PDB entry 4BSA | X-ray diffraction, 2.30 A resolution | chains A and B

[Chain A]
Molecule: Hemagglutinin
Source organism: Influenza virus A/ANHUI/1/2013 (H7N9)
Notes: fragment: ha1 of trypsin released ectodomain, residues 19-339
Reference sequence: M4YV75 (M4YV75_9INFA); residues 1-321 here correspond to UniProt positions 19-339 (UniProt number = residue number + 18)
Sequence (321 residues; each row starts with the number of its first residue):
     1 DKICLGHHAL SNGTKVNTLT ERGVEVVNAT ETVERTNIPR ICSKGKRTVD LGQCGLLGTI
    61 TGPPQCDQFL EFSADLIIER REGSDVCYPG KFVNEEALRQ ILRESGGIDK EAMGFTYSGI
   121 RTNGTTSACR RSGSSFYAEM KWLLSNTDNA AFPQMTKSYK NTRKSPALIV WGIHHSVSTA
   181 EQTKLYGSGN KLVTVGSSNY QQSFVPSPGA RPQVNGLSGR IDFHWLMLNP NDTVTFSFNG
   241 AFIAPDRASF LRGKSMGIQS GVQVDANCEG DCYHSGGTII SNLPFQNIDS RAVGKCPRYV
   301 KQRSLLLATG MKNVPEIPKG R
Disordered / not traced: 318-321
Disulfide bonds: Cys-42/Cys-268, Cys-54/Cys-66, Cys-87/Cys-129, Cys-272/Cys-296
Covalent attachments: N-acetylglucosamine (NAG) linked to Asn-12, Asn-28, Asn-123, Asn-231

[Chain B]
Molecule: Hemagglutinin
Source organism: Influenza virus A/ANHUI/1/2013 (H7N9)
Notes: fragment: ha2 of trypsin released ectodomain, residues 340-516
Reference sequence: M4YV75 (M4YV75_9INFA); residues 1-177 here correspond to UniProt positions 340-516 (UniProt number = residue number + 339)
Sequence (177 residues; numbered 1 to 177; the number before each row is that of its first residue):
     1 GLFGAIAGFI ENGWEGLIDG WYGFRHQNAQ GEGTAADYKS TQSAIDQITG KLNRLIEKTN
    61 QQFELIDNEF NEVEKQIGNV INWTRDSITE VWSYNAELLV AMENQHTIDL ADSEMDKLYE
   121 RVKRQLRENA EEDGTGCFEI FHKCDDDCMA SIRNNTYDHS KYREEAMQNR IQIDPVK
Disordered / not traced: 171-177
Disulfide bonds: Cys-144/Cys-148
Covalent attachments: N-acetylglucosamine (NAG) linked to Asn-82

[How chain A and chain B interact]
Inter-chain disulfides: Cys-4(A)/Cys-137(B)
Contacting residue pairs (140; chain A residue first):
  Asp-1(A) with Gln-27(B), hydrogen bond (backbone-backbone); Asn-28(B); Glu-139(B); Ile-140(B), hydrogen bond (backbone-backbone)
  Lys-2(A) with His-26(B); Gln-27(B), hydrogen bond (backbone-backbone); Phe-138(B); Met-149(B)
  Ile-3(A) with Arg-25(B); Cys-137(B); Phe-138(B), hydrogen bond (backbone-backbone); Ile-140(B), hydrophobic; Ile-152(B), hydrophobic
  Cys-4(A) with Trp-14(B); Gly-23(B); Phe-24(B); Arg-25(B), hydrogen bond (backbone-backbone); Gly-136(B); Cys-137(B), disulfide
  Leu-5(A) with Trp-14(B); Gly-23(B); Phe-24(B), hydrophobic; Met-115(B), hydrophobic; Leu-118(B), hydrophobic; Gly-136(B), hydrogen bond (backbone-backbone)
  Gly-6(A) with Trp-14(B); Tyr-22(B); Gly-23(B), hydrogen bond (backbone-backbone); Met-115(B)
  His-7(A) with Ile-6(B); Asn-12(B); Gly-13(B); Trp-14(B), hydrogen bond (backbone-backbone); Leu-17(B); Trp-21(B); Met-115(B)
  His-8(A) with Trp-14(B); Leu-17(B); Gly-20(B); Trp-21(B), hydrogen bond (backbone-backbone)
  Ala-9(A) with Gly-13(B); Trp-14(B), hydrogen bond (backbone-backbone); Glu-15(B)
  Ser-11(A) with Glu-15(B)
  Val-16(A) with Asn-104(B)
  Asn-17(A) with Ala-101(B); Asn-104(B), hydrogen bond (backbone-side chain)
  Thr-18(A) with Ala-101(B); Asn-104(B); Gln-105(B), hydrogen bond; Ile-108(B)
  Leu-19(A) with Ala-101(B); Met-102(B); Gln-105(B), hydrogen bond (backbone-side chain)
  Thr-20(A) with Gln-105(B), hydrogen bond (backbone-side chain)
  Thr-30(A) with Leu-52(B)
  Thr-32(A) with Val-100(B)
  Glu-79(A) with Phe-70(B)
  Arg-80(A) with Phe-70(B)
  Arg-81(A) with Phe-70(B)
  Glu-96(A) with Asn-68(B), hydrogen bond; Val-73(B)
  Arg-99(A) with Asn-71(B)
  Gln-100(A) with Leu-65(B); Ile-66(B), hydrogen bond (side chain-backbone)
  Arg-103(A) with Leu-65(B)
  Met-256(A) with Gln-62(B); Phe-63(B)
  Gly-257(A) with Leu-65(B)
  Gln-259(A) with Asn-68(B), hydrogen bond; Glu-69(B), hydrogen bond (side chain-backbone); Phe-70(B)
  Ser-260(A) with Phe-70(B)
  Ser-275(A) with Glu-69(B), hydrogen bond
  Ile-279(A) with Lys-58(B)
  Ser-281(A) with Lys-58(B), hydrogen bond (backbone-side chain)
  Asn-282(A) with Ile-56(B); Glu-57(B), hydrogen bond (backbone-backbone)
  Pro-284(A) with Leu-55(B); Glu-57(B)
  Phe-285(A) with Ala-96(B), hydrophobic
  Ser-290(A) with Arg-85(B)
  Arg-291(A) with Leu-65(B); Asp-67(B), salt bridge; Glu-69(B), salt bridge; Arg-85(B)
  Val-293(A) with Phe-63(B); Glu-64(B); Leu-65(B)
  Gly-294(A) with Gln-61(B); Gln-62(B); Phe-63(B), hydrogen bond (backbone-backbone)
  Lys-295(A) with Lys-58(B); Thr-59(B); Asn-60(B), hydrogen bond; Gln-61(B); Gln-62(B)
  Cys-296(A) with Lys-58(B)
  Pro-297(A) with Lys-58(B)
  Arg-298(A) with Glu-57(B); Lys-58(B); Thr-59(B); Trp-92(B)
  Tyr-299(A) with Thr-89(B); Trp-92(B)
  Val-300(A) with Trp-92(B); Ser-93(B); Ala-96(B), hydrophobic
  Lys-301(A) with Thr-89(B); Glu-90(B), salt bridge; Ser-93(B), hydrogen bond (backbone-side chain)
  Gln-302(A) with Ser-93(B), hydrogen bond (side chain-backbone); Glu-97(B), hydrogen bond
  Leu-305(A) with Ala-96(B), hydrophobic; Glu-97(B)
  Leu-306(A) with Val-100(B); Asn-104(B), hydrogen bond (backbone-side chain)
  Leu-307(A) with Leu-52(B), hydrophobic; Glu-103(B); Asn-104(B)
  Ala-308(A) with Asn-104(B), hydrogen bond (backbone-side chain); Thr-107(B)
  Thr-309(A) with Trp-21(B); Ile-48(B); Leu-52(B)
  Gly-310(A) with Trp-21(B); Thr-107(B)
  Met-311(A) with Trp-21(B); Tyr-22(B), hydrophobic; Ala-111(B), hydrophobic
  Lys-312(A) with Ala-7(B)
  Val-314(A) with Ile-6(B), hydrophobic; Ala-7(B), hydrophobic; Glu-11(B); Asn-12(B); Gly-13(B), hydrogen bond (backbone-backbone)
  Pro-315(A) with Asn-12(B); Glu-15(B)
  Glu-316(A) with Asn-12(B), hydrogen bond; Glu-15(B)
Interface residues without a listed pair, chain A (66 interface residues in all): Leu-10, Val-24, Val-26, Glu-95, Glu-104, Ser-255, Ile-258, Cys-272, Leu-283
Interface residues without a listed pair, chain B (68 interface residues in all): Ile-10, Leu-98, Leu-99, Tyr-119, Val-122, Leu-126

[Overview]
The interface between chain A and chain B involves 66 residues on one side and 68 on the other; the contacts
include 1 disulfide bond, 30 hydrogen bonds and 3 salt bridges. Among the polar pairs are
Arg-291(A)/Asp-67(B), Arg-291(A)/Glu-69(B) and Lys-301(A)/Glu-90(B).
Chain A is Hemagglutinin and chain B is Hemagglutinin, both from Influenza virus A/ANHUI/1/2013 (H7N9); the
structure, Crystal Structure of the Haemagglutinin (with Asn-133 Glycosylation) from an H7N9 Influenza Virus
Isolated from Humans, was determined by X-ray diffraction together with 4BSB, 4BSC, 4BSD, 4BSE, 4BSF, 4BSG,
4BSH and 4BSI from the same study.
